PDB entry 4QVP | X-ray diffraction, 2.30 A resolution | chains F and G of the 28 polymer chains in the assembly

[Chain F]
Name: Probable proteasome subunit alpha type-7
Source organism: Saccharomyces cerevisiae
Notes: EC 3.4.25.1
UniProt: P21242 (PSA7_YEAST); residues -3 to 284 here correspond to UniProt positions 1-288 (UniProt number = residue number + 4)
Amino-acid sequence (288 residues; numbered -3 to 284; the number before each row is that of its first residue; numbers below 1 keep their minus sign (Met-3 is residue -3)):
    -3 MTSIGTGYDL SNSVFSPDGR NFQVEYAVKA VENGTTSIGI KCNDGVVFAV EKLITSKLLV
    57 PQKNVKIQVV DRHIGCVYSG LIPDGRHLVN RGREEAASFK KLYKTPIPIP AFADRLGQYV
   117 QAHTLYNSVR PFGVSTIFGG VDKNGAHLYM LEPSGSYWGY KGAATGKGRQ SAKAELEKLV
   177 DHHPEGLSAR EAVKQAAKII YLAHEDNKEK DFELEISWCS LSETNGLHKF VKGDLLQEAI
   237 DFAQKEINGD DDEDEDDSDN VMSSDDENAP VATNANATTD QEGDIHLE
Disordered / not traced: -3 to 1, 245-284
Curated features (UniProtKB/Swiss-Prot):
  - modified residue: Thr-2 (N-acetylthreonine)

[Chain G]
Name: Proteasome subunit alpha type-1
Source organism: Saccharomyces cerevisiae
Notes: EC 3.4.25.1
UniProt: P21243 (PSA1_YEAST); residues -8 to 243 here correspond to UniProt positions 1-252 (UniProt number = residue number + 9)
Amino-acid sequence (252 residues; each row starts with the number of its first residue; numbers below 1 keep their minus sign (Met-8 is residue -8)):
    -8 MSGAAAASAA GYDRHITIFS PEGRLYQVEY AFKATNQTNI NSLAVRGKDC TVVISQKKVP
    52 DKLLDPTTVS YIFCISRTIG MVVNGPIPDA RNAALRAKAE AAEFRYKYGY DMPCDVLAKR
   112 MANLSQIYTQ RAYMRPLGVI LTFVSVDEEL GPSIYKTDPA GYYVGYKATA TGPKQQEITT
   172 NLENHFKKSK IDHINEESWE KVVEFAITHM IDALGTEFSK NDLEVGVATK DKFFTLSAEN
   232 IEERLVAIAE QD
Disordered / not traced: -8 to 1, 243

[How chain F and chain G interact]
Residue-residue contacts (62; chain F residue first):
  Thr2(F) - His6(G)
  Gly3(F) - His6(G)
  Tyr4(F) - Arg5(G)
  Tyr4(F) - His6(G)
  Tyr4(F) - Tyr21(G)
  Ser9(F) - Arg126(G)
  Val10(F) - His6(G)
  Val10(F) - Gln18(G)
  Phe11(F) - Gln18(G)  hydrogen bond (backbone-side chain)
  Phe11(F) - Tyr21(G)
  Phe11(F) - Ala22(G)  hydrophobic
  Phe11(F) - Ala25(G)  hydrophobic
  Phe11(F) - Arg126(G)
  Phe11(F) - Pro127(G)
  Ser12(F) - Tyr21(G)
  Pro13(F) - Tyr21(G)  hydrophobic
  Pro13(F) - Lys24(G)  hydrogen bond (backbone-side chain)
  Asp14(F) - Lys24(G)
  Gly15(F) - Tyr21(G)
  Gly15(F) - Ala25(G)
  Lys37(F) - Asp56(G)  salt bridge
  Asp110(F) - Arg82(G)
  Gln114(F) - Arg82(G)  hydrogen bond (side chain-backbone)
  Gln114(F) - Asn83(G)
  Gln114(F) - Leu86(G)
  Gln117(F) - Pro79(G)
  Gln117(F) - Asp80(G)
  Gln117(F) - Asn83(G)  hydrogen bond
  Gln117(F) - Arg126(G)
  Thr120(F) - Arg126(G)  hydrogen bond (backbone-side chain)
  Leu121(F) - Tyr124(G)
  Leu121(F) - Arg126(G)
  Tyr122(F) - Tyr124(G)
  Tyr122(F) - Met125(G)  hydrophobic
  Ser150(F) - Pro79(G)
  Gly151(F) - Pro79(G)
  Ser152(F) - Ile78(G)
  Ser152(F) - Pro79(G)
  Tyr153(F) - Arg82(G)  hydrogen bond (backbone-side chain)
  Trp154(F) - Leu55(G)  hydrophobic
  Trp154(F) - Thr59(G)
  Trp154(F) - Val60(G)  hydrophobic
  Trp154(F) - Ser61(G)
  Trp154(F) - Tyr62(G)
  Trp154(F) - Ile78(G)  hydrophobic
  Trp154(F) - Arg82(G)
  Gly155(F) - Leu55(G)
  Gly155(F) - Asp56(G)  hydrogen bond (backbone-backbone)
  Gly155(F) - Thr59(G)  hydrogen bond (backbone-side chain)
  Tyr156(F) - Leu54(G)
  Tyr156(F) - Leu55(G)
  Tyr156(F) - Asp56(G)
  Lys157(F) - Lys53(G)
  Lys157(F) - Leu54(G)  hydrogen bond (backbone-backbone)
  Lys157(F) - Leu55(G)
  Gly158(F) - Leu54(G)
  Lys169(F) - Leu54(G)
  Leu172(F) - Leu54(G)  hydrophobic
  Glu173(F) - Lys53(G)
  Glu173(F) - Leu54(G)
  Val176(F) - Leu54(G)  hydrophobic
  Asp177(F) - Lys53(G)  salt bridge
Also at the interface, not in a pair above, chain F (32 interface residues in all): Tyr145
Also at the interface, not in a pair above, chain G (29 interface residues in all): Asp52, Pro57, Leu128, Gly129

[Overview]
Chain F and chain G form an interface of 32 and 29 residues respectively, with 9 hydrogen bonds and 2 salt
bridges. Among the polar pairs are Lys37(F)-Asp56(G), Asp177(F)-Lys53(G) and Phe11(F)-Gln18(G).
Chain F is Probable proteasome subunit alpha type-7 and chain G is Proteasome subunit alpha type-1, both from
Saccharomyces cerevisiae; the structure, yCP beta5-M45T mutant in complex with bortezomib, was determined by
X-ray diffraction (same publication as 4QUX, 4QUY, 4QV0, 4QV1, 4QV3, 4QV4 and 42 further entries).
